PDB entry 2QTL | X-ray diffraction, 1.90 A resolution | chain A

[Chain A]
Molecule: Methionine synthase reductase
From: Homo sapiens
Notes: EC 1.16.1.8; fragment: FNR-like module; engineered mutation(s): isoform S523F
UniProtKB: Q9UBK8 (MTRR_HUMAN); residues 165-698 here correspond to UniProt positions 192-725 (UniProt number = residue number + 27)
Amino-acid sequence (539 residues; each row starts with the number of its first residue):
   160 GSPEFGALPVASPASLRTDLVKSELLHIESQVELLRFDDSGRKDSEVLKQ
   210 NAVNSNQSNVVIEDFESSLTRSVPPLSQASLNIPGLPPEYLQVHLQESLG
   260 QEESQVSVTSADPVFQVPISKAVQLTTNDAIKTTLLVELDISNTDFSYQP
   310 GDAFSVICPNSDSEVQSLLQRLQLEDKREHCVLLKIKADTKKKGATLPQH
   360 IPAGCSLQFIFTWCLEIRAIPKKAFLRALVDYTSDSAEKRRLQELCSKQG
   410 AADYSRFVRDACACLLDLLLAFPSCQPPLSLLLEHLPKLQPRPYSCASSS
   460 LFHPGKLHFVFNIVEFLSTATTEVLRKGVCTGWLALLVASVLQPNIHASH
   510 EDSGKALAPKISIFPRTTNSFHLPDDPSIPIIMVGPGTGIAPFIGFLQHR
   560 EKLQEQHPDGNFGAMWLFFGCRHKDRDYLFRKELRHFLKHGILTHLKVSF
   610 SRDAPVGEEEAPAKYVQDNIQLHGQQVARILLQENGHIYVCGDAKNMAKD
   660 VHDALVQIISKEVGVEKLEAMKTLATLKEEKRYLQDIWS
Disordered / not traced: 160-216, 258-271, 502-515, 615-620
Sequence notes: expression tag (160-164); modified residue (340, 364, 421); variant F523 (Ser550 in Q9UBK8)
Modified positions: C340 (s-hydroxycysteine; CSO); C364 (s-hydroxycysteine; CSO); C421 (s-hydroxycysteine; CSO)
Residues lining bound ligands: FAD (flavin-adenine dinucleotide): A312, R377, C421, R451, P452, Y453, S454, V469, F470, N471, V473, F475, G487, V488, C489, T490, R525, T547, D695, I696, W697

[In short]
Ligands of chain A: flavin-adenine dinucleotide.
Chain A is Methionine synthase reductase (Homo sapiens); the structure, Crystal Structure of the
FAD-containing FNR-like Module of Human Methionine Synthase Reductase, was determined by X-ray diffraction,
deposited together with 2QTZ.
